Entry 9FK0 (electron microscopy, 3.22 A resolution); this record covers chains B and C of the 6 polymer chains in the assembly.

== Chain B (and C) ==
Name: Envelope protein E
Source organism: tick-borne encephalitis virus-European subtype
Notes: chain C of this document is another copy of the same molecule, construct and numbering; everything in this record applies to it too
Reference sequence: chimeric construct of A0A7M3UFX3, P29837: residues 1-429 from A0A7M3UFX3 (A0A7M3UFX3_9FLAV) positions 281-709 (UniProt number = residue number + 280); residues 430-496 from P29837 positions 710-776 (UniProt number = residue number + 280)
Sequence (496 residues; numbered 1 to 496; the number before each row is that of its first residue):
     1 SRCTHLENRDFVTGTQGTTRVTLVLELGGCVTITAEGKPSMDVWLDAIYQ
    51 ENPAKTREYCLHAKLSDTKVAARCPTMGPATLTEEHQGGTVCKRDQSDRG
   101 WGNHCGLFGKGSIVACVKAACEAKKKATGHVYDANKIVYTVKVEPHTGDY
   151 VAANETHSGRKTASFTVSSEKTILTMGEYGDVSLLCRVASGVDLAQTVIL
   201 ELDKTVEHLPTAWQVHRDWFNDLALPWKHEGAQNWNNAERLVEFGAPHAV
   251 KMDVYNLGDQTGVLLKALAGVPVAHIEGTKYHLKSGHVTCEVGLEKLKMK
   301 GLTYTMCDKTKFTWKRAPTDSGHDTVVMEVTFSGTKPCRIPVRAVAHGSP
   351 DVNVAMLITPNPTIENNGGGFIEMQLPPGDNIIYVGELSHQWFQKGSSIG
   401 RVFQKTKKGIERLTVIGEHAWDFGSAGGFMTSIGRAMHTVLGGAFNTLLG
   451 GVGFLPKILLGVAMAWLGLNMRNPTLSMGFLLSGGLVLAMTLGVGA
Glycans and other covalent adducts: N-acetylglucosamine (NAG) linked to Asn154
Swiss-Prot annotation at these positions:
  - site: Ala496 (Cleavage)
What the authors report for this chain:
  - post-translational modification sites: Asn154
  - binding site for N-acetylglucosamine: Asn154

== Chain B / chain C interface ==
Contacting residue pairs (10):
  His347(B) - Arg187(C)
  Tyr384(B) - Glu170(C)  hydrogen bond
  Ser389(B) - Ser168(C)
  Ser389(B) - Glu170(C)  hydrogen bond
  His390(B) - Val167(C)
  Gln391(B) - Val167(C)  hydrogen bond (backbone-backbone)
  Gln391(B) - Ser169(C)  hydrogen bond (side chain-backbone)
  Gln391(B) - Cys186(C)  hydrogen bond (side chain-backbone)
  Gln391(B) - Arg187(C)
  Gln391(B) - Val188(C)  hydrogen bond (side chain-backbone)
Other interface residues (no listed pair), chain B (8 interface residues in all): Asp380, Ile382, Phe393
Other interface residues (no listed pair), chain C (8 interface residues in all): Ala189

== In short ==
Chain B and chain C each contribute 8 residues to their interface, with 6 hydrogen bonds. Polar pairs include
Tyr384(B)-Glu170(C), Ser389(B)-Glu170(C) and Gln391(B)-Ser169(C). From the paper: a binding site for
N-acetylglucosamine at Asn154(B); a modification site at Asn154(B).
Both chains are Envelope protein E (tick-borne encephalitis virus-European subtype). Entry 9FK0 (LGTV with
TBEV prME) was determined by electron microscopy together with 9FOJ and 9H28 from the same study.
